Entry 7VO0 (electron microscopy, 3.40 A resolution); this record covers chains B and N of the 8 polymer chains in the assembly.

# Chain B
Molecule: Dna_t
Sequence (84 nucleotides; row label = number of the first residue in the row):
     1 GGCGACCCGGCGCCGCCTACGGTCAGTACTACGGGTAGGGGGTATCGGGC
    51 AACGCGGCACTGAACACCGTTGTCATGTGCCTTG
Unresolved in the structure: 1-41

# Chain N
Protein: Putative metal uptake regulation protein
Source organism: Streptomyces coelicolor (strain ATCC BAA-471 / A3(2) / M145)
Reference sequence: Q9L2H5 (Q9L2H5_STRCO); residues 1-139 here = UniProt positions 1-139
Amino-acid sequence (159 residues; numbered -19 to 139; the number before each row is that of its first residue; numbers below 1 keep their minus sign (Met-19 is residue -19)):
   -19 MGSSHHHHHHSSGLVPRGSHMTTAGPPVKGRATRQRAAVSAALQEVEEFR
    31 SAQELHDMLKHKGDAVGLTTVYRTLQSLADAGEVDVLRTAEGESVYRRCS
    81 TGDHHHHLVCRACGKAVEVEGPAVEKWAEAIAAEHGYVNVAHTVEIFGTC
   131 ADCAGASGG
Unresolved in the structure: -19 to 5, 137-139
Sequence notes: initiating methionine (-19); expression tag (-18 to 0)
Bound ions: Zn2+ site 1: Asp65, Cys79, His85, His87; Zn2+ site 2: His84, His86, Glu105, His122; Zn2+ site 3: Cys90, Cys93, Cys130, Cys133
What the authors report for this chain:
  - mutagenesis - R11A, D37A/H41A, R53A: decreased binding to Dna_nt
  - binding site for Dna_nt: Arg11, Gln33, Leu48, Thr49, Thr50, Tyr52, Arg53
  - binding site for Dna_t (chain B): Arg53

# Interface between chain B and chain N
Residue-residue contacts (14; chain B residue first):
  DG69(B) - Gln33(N)  phosphate contact
  DG69(B) - Tyr52(N)  sugar contact
  DG69(B) - Glu73(N)  phosphate contact
  DT70(B) - Tyr52(N)  hydrogen bond to the phosphate
  DT70(B) - Glu73(N)  phosphate contact
  DT70(B) - Ser74(N)  hydrogen bond to the phosphate
  DT71(B) - Thr49(N)  base contact
  DT71(B) - Tyr52(N)  base contact
  DT71(B) - Gln56(N)  phosphate contact
  DG72(B) - Thr49(N)  hydrogen bond to the base
  DT78(B) - Arg11(N)  base contact
  DG79(B) - Arg11(N)  sugar contact
  DG79(B) - Ala12(N)  phosphate contact
  DG79(B) - Thr13(N)  phosphate contact
Other interface residues (no listed pair), chain B (8 interface residues in all): DT73, DG77
Other interface residues (no listed pair), chain N (15 interface residues in all): Arg14, Ser31, Leu48, Arg53, Glu71, Gly72

# Overview
The interface between chain B and chain N involves 8 residues on one side and 15 on the other; the contacts
include 3 hydrogen bonds. Among the polar pairs are DG72(B)-Thr49(N), DT70(B)-Tyr52(N) and DT70(B)-Ser74(N).
The paper reports a binding site for Dna_nt at Arg11(N), Gln33(N) and Leu48(N) among others; R11A, D37A/H41A
and R53A of chain N reduce binding to Dna_nt.
Here chain B is Dna_t and chain N is Putative metal uptake regulation protein (Streptomyces coelicolor (strain
ATCC BAA-471 / A3(2) / M145)). Entry 7VO0 (Streptomyces coelicolor zinc uptake regulator complexed with zinc
and DNA (trimer of dimers)) was determined by electron microscopy together with 7VO9, 7VPD, 7VPZ, 7X74, 7X75
and 7X76 from the same study.
